Entry 2O6G (X-ray diffraction, 3.10 A resolution); this record covers chains D and H of the 6 polymer chains in the assembly.

== Chain D ==
Molecule: interferon-b enhancer
Sequence (57 nucleotides; row label = number of the first residue in the row):
     1 TAAATGACATAGGGAAACTGAAAGGGAAAGTGAAAGTGGGAAATTCCTCT
    51 GAATAGA

== Chain H ==
Name: Interferon regulatory factor 3
Source organism: Homo sapiens
Notes: fragment: DNA binding domain, residues 3-112
Reference sequence: Q14653 (IRF3_HUMAN); numbering as in UniProt (aligned over 1-123)
Amino-acid sequence (123 residues; numbered 1 to 123; the number before each row is that of its first residue):
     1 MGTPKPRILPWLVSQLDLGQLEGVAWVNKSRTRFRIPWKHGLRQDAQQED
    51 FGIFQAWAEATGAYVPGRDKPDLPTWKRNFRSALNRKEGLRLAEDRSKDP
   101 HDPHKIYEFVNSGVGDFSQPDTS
Not modelled in the structure: 1-3, 112-123
Swiss-Prot annotation at these positions:
  - DNA-binding region: Lys5 to Asn111 (IRF tryptophan pentad repeat)
  - site: Asp121, Thr122 (Cleavage)
  - modified residue: Thr3 (Phosphothreonine), Ser14 (Phosphoserine), Thr75 (Phosphothreonine), Ser97 (Phosphoserine), Ser123 (Phosphoserine)
  - natural variant: Glu49 (deletion: Decreased IFNB induction upon Sendai virus infection)
  - mutagenesis: Lys77 to Arg78 (Abolishes nuclear localization), Arg86 to Lys87 (No effect on subcellular localization), Asp116 (D116A: Does not affect cleavage by CASP3)
Reported in the primary citation:
  - binding site for interferon-b enhancer: His40, Leu42, Asn79, Ser82
  - specificity-determining residues: Leu42, Arg78, Arg86

== How chain D and chain H interact ==
Contacting residue pairs - 18 pairs, chain D then chain H:
  DA28(D) - Leu42(H)  sugar contact
  DA29(D) - His40(H)  hydrogen bond to the phosphate
  DA29(D) - Gly41(H)  phosphate contact
  DA29(D) - Leu42(H)  sugar contact
  DA29(D) - Pro74(H)  phosphate contact
  DG30(D) - Lys39(H)  phosphate contact
  DG30(D) - His40(H)  phosphate contact
  DG30(D) - Gly41(H)  hydrogen bond to the phosphate
  DG30(D) - Phe51(H)  phosphate contact
  DG30(D) - Pro74(H)  phosphate contact
  DG30(D) - Lys77(H)  salt bridge to the phosphate
  DT31(D) - Trp38(H)  hydrogen bond to the phosphate
  DT31(D) - Arg78(H)  base contact
  DT31(D) - Arg81(H)  salt bridge to the phosphate
  DT31(D) - Lys105(H)  salt bridge to the phosphate
  DG32(D) - Arg81(H)  salt bridge to the phosphate
  DG32(D) - Asn85(H)  hydrogen bond to the phosphate
  DA35(D) - Arg86(H)  base contact
Other interface residues (no listed pair), chain D (7 interface residues in all): DA27

== Overview ==
Chain D and chain H form an interface of 7 and 13 residues respectively, with 4 hydrogen bonds and 4 salt
bridges. Polar pairs include DA29(D)-His40(H), DG30(D)-Gly41(H) and DT31(D)-Trp38(H). From the paper: a
binding site for interferon-b enhancer at His40(H), Leu42(H) and Asn79(H) among others; specificity
determinants Leu42(H), Arg78(H) and Arg86(H).
Chain D is interferon-b enhancer and chain H is Interferon regulatory factor 3 (Homo sapiens); the structure,
Crystal structure of IRF-3 bound to the interferon-b enhancer, was determined by X-ray diffraction (same
publication as 2O61).
